Entry 7P30 (electron microscopy, 3.00 A resolution); this record covers chains 4 and X of the 14 polymer chains in the assembly.

Chain 4:
Name: DNA replication licensing factor MCM4
From: Saccharomyces cerevisiae (strain ATCC 204508 / S288c)
Notes: EC 3.6.4.12
UniProt: P30665 (MCM4_YEAST); residues 1-933 here = UniProt positions 1-933
Amino-acid sequence (933 residues; numbered 1 to 933; the number before each row is that of its first residue):
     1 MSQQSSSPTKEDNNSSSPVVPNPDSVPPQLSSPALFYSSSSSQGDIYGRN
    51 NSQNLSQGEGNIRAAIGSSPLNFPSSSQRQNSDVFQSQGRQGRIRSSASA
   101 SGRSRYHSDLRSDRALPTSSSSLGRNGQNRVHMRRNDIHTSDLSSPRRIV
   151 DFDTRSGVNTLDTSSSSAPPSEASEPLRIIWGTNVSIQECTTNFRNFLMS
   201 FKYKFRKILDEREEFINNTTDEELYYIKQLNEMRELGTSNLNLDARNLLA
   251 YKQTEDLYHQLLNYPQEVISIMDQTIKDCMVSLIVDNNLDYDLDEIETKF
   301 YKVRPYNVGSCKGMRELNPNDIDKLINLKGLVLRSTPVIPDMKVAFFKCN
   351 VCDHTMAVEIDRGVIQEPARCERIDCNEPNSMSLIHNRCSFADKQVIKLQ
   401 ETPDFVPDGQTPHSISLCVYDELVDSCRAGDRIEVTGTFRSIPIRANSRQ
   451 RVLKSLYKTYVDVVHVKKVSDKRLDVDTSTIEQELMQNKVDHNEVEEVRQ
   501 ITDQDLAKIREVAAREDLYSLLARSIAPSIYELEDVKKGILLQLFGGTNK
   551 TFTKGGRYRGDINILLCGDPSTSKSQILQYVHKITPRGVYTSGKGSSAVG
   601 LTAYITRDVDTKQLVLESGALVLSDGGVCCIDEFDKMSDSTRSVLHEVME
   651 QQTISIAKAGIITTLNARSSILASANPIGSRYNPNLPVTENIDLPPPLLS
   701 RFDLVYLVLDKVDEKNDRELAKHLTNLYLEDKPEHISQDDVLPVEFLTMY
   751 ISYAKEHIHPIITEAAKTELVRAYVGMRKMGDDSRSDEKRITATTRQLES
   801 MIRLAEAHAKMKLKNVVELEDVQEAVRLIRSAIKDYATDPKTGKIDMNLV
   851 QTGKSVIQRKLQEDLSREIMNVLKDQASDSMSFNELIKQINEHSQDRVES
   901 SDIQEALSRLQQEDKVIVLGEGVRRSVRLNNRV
Unresolved in the structure: 1-176, 205-219, 736-739, 783-785, 853-933
Ion coordination: Zn2+: Cys-349, Cys-352, Cys-371, Cys-376; Mg2+: Ser-575 (together with ADP) (shared with 1 residue of chain 7)
Small-molecule neighbours: ADP (adenosine-5'-diphosphate): Ser-529, Ile-530, Tyr-531, Asp-569, Pro-570, Ser-571, Thr-572, Ser-573, Lys-574, Ser-575, Gln-576, Leu-720, Leu-724
Curated features (UniProtKB/Swiss-Prot):
  - motif: Ser-700 to Asp-703 (Arginine finger)
  - binding site (ATP): Gly-568 to Ser-575
  - modified residue (Phosphoserine): Ser-52, Ser-56, Ser-69
  - mutagenesis: Lys-574 (K574A: Loss of MCM2-7 complex helicase activity)
From the paper describing this entry:
  - post-translational modification sites: Ser-171 (citing earlier work)
  - post-translational modification sites: Ser-52, Ser-56, Ser-76, Ser-77, Ser-87

Chain X:
Molecule: 53-nt DNA strand
Sequence (53 nucleotides; each row starts with the number of its first residue):
     1 GCATGCATGCGCATGCATGCATGCATGCTGCATGCATGCATGCGCATGCA
    51 TGC

Interface between chain 4 and chain X:
Contacting residue pairs - 6 pairs, chain 4 then chain X:
  Ser-448(4) / DA36(X)  sugar contact
  Arg-449(4) / DG34(X)  base contact
  Lys-594(4) / DG48(X)  salt bridge to the phosphate
  Lys-612(4) / DT37(X)  salt bridge to the phosphate
  Lys-612(4) / DG38(X)  salt bridge to the phosphate
  Ser-638(4) / DT47(X)  hydrogen bond to the phosphate
Also at the interface, not in a pair above, chain 4 (7 interface residues in all): Ser-640, Thr-641
Also at the interface, not in a pair above, chain X (7 interface residues in all): DA46

Overview:
Chain 4 and chain X each contribute 7 residues to their interface; the contacts include 1 hydrogen bond and 3
salt bridges. Among the polar pairs are Ser-638(4)/DT47(X), Lys-594(4)/DG48(X) and Lys-612(4)/DT37(X). Chain 4
binds ADP. The paper reports modification sites Ser-171(4), Ser-52(4) and Ser-56(4) among others.
Chain 4 is DNA replication licensing factor MCM4 (Saccharomyces cerevisiae (strain ATCC 204508 / S288c)) and
chain X is a 53-nt DNA strand; the structure, 3.0 A resolution structure of a DNA-loaded MCM double hexamer,
was determined by electron microscopy, deposited together with 7P5Z.
